PDB entry 4E2F | X-ray diffraction, 2.80 A resolution | chains K and G of the 12 polymer chains in the assembly

== Chain K (and G) ==
Name: Aspartate carbamoyltransferase catalytic chain
Organism: Escherichia coli
Notes: EC 2.1.3.2; chain G of this document is another copy of the same molecule, construct and numbering; everything in this record applies to it too
Reference sequence: P0A786 (PYRB_ECOLI); residues 1-310 here correspond to UniProt positions 2-311 (UniProt number = residue number + 1)
Amino-acid sequence (310 residues; row label = number of the first residue in the row):
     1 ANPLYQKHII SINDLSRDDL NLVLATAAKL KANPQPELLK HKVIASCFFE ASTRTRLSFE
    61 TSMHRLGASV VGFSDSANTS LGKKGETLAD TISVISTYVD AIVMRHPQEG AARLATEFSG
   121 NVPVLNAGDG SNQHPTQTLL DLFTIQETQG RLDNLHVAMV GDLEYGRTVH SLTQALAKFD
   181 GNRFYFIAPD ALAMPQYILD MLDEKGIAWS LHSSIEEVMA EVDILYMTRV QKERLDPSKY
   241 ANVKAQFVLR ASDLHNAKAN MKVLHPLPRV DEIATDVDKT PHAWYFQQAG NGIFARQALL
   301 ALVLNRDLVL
Sequence notes: engineered mutation Glu-164 (Lys165 in P0A786), Lys-239 (Glu240 in P0A786)
Swiss-Prot annotation at these positions:
  - binding site (carbamoyl phosphate): Arg-54, Thr-55, Arg-105, His-134, Gln-137, Leu-267, Pro-268
  - binding site (L-aspartate): Lys-84, Arg-167, Arg-229
What the authors report for this chain:
  - catalytic residues: Arg-54, Arg-167 (citing earlier work)
  - mutagenesis - K164E/E239K: decreased catalytic activity (citing earlier work)

== How chain K and chain G interact ==
Residue-residue contacts - 29 pairs, chain K then chain G:
  Pro-36(K) / His-41(G)
  Glu-37(K) / Lys-40(G)  salt bridge
  Glu-37(K) / His-41(G)
  Thr-53(K) / Phe-73(G)
  Arg-56(K) / Gly-72(G)  hydrogen bond (side chain-backbone)
  Arg-56(K) / Phe-73(G)
  Leu-57(K) / Gly-72(G)
  Leu-57(K) / Ile-95(G)  hydrophobic
  Ser-58(K) / Tyr-98(G)
  Thr-61(K) / Val-71(G)
  Thr-61(K) / Tyr-98(G)
  His-64(K) / Ser-69(G)
  His-64(K) / Val-70(G)
  His-64(K) / Val-71(G)
  Arg-65(K) / Val-43(G)
  Arg-65(K) / Tyr-98(G)  hydrogen bond (side chain-backbone)
  Arg-65(K) / Asp-100(G)  salt bridge
  Leu-267(K) / Val-94(G)  hydrophobic
  Pro-268(K) / Glu-86(G)
  Arg-269(K) / Gly-85(G)
  Arg-269(K) / Asp-90(G)  salt bridge
  Phe-286(K) / Asp-90(G)
  Phe-286(K) / Ser-93(G)
  Phe-286(K) / Val-94(G)  hydrophobic
  Ala-289(K) / Val-94(G)  hydrophobic
  Ala-289(K) / Tyr-98(G)
  Gly-290(K) / Thr-97(G)
  Ile-293(K) / Thr-97(G)
  Ile-293(K) / Tyr-98(G)  hydrophobic
Interface residues without a listed pair, chain K (20 interface residues in all): Lys-40, Arg-54, Glu-60, Val-270
Interface residues without a listed pair, chain G (19 interface residues in all): Lys-83, Val-99

== Overview ==
The interface between chain K and chain G involves 20 residues on one side and 19 on the other, with 2
hydrogen bonds and 3 salt bridges. Polar pairs include Glu-37(K)/Lys-40(G), Arg-65(K)/Asp-100(G) and
Arg-269(K)/Asp-90(G). The paper reports catalytic residues Arg-54(K) and Arg-167(K); K164E/E239K of chain K
reduce catalytic activity.
Chain K and chain G are both Aspartate carbamoyltransferase catalytic chain (Escherichia coli); the structure,
Crystal Structure of E. coli Aspartate Transcarbamoylase K164E/E239K Mutant in an intermediate state, was
determined by X-ray diffraction.
